4PG0 - chain A; structure by X-ray diffraction, 1.90 A resolution.

# Chain A
Name: Aldehyde decarbonylase
From: Prochlorococcus marinus
Notes: EC 4.1.99.5
UniProtKB: Q7V6D4 (ALDEC_PROMM); residue numbers follow UniProt; this construct covers 1-243
Sequence (244 residues; numbered 0 to 243; the number before each row is that of its first residue; numbering starts at 0):
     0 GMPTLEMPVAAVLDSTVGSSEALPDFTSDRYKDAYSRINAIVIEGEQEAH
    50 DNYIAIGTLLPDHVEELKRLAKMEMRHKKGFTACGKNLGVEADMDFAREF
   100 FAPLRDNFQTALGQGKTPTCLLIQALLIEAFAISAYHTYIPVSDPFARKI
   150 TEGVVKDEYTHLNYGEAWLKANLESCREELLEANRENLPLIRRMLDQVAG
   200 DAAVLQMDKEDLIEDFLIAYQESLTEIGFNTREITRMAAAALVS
Not modelled in the structure: 0-20, 242-243
Sequence notes: expression tag (0)
Bound ions: Fe ion site 1: Glu45, Glu73, His76 (together with (1S,2S)-2-nonylcyclopropanecarboxylic acid); Fe ion site 2: Glu73, Glu128, His160 (together with (1S,2S)-2-nonylcyclopropanecarboxylic acid)
Residues lining bound ligands: (1S,2S)-2-nonylcyclopropanecarboxylic acid (Y39): Ile37, Ile40, Val41, Gly44, Glu45, Ala48, Glu73, His76, Phe100, Gln123, Ile127, Glu128, Phe130, Ala131, Ala134, Tyr135, Glu157, His160, Val197, Ala201, Met206, Leu211
UniProt features mapped onto this chain:
  - binding site (Fe cation): Glu45, Glu73, His76, Glu128, His160
What the authors report for this chain:
  - mutagenesis - L194A: unchanged catalytic activity
  - catalytic residues: Glu47, Asn51, Gln108, Gln123 (proposed by the authors, not directly observed)

# Summary
Ligands of chain A: (1S,2S)-2-nonylcyclopropanecarboxylic acid. Glu45, Glu73 and His76 coordinate Fe ion site
1. Glu73, Glu128 and His160 form the Fe ion site 2. From UniProt: 5 Fe cation-binding residues. The paper
reports catalytic residues Glu47, Asn51 and Gln108 among others; L194A leaves catalytic activity unchanged.
Chain A is Aldehyde decarbonylase (Prochlorococcus marinus); the structure, Insights into Substrate and Metal
Binding from the Crystal Structure of Cyanobacterial Aldehyde Deformylating Oxygenase with ..., was determined
by X-ray diffraction together with 4PGI, 4PGK, 4PG1 and 4TW3 from the same study.
